6PST - chains I and J of the 10 polymer chains in the assembly; structure by electron microscopy, 3.00 A resolution.

# Chain I
Protein: DNA-directed RNA polymerase subunit beta
Source organism: Escherichia coli
Notes: EC 2.7.7.6
UniProt: P0A8V4 (RPOB_ECO57); numbering as in UniProt (aligned over 1-1342)
Sequence (1342 residues; numbered 1 to 1342; the number before each row is that of its first residue):
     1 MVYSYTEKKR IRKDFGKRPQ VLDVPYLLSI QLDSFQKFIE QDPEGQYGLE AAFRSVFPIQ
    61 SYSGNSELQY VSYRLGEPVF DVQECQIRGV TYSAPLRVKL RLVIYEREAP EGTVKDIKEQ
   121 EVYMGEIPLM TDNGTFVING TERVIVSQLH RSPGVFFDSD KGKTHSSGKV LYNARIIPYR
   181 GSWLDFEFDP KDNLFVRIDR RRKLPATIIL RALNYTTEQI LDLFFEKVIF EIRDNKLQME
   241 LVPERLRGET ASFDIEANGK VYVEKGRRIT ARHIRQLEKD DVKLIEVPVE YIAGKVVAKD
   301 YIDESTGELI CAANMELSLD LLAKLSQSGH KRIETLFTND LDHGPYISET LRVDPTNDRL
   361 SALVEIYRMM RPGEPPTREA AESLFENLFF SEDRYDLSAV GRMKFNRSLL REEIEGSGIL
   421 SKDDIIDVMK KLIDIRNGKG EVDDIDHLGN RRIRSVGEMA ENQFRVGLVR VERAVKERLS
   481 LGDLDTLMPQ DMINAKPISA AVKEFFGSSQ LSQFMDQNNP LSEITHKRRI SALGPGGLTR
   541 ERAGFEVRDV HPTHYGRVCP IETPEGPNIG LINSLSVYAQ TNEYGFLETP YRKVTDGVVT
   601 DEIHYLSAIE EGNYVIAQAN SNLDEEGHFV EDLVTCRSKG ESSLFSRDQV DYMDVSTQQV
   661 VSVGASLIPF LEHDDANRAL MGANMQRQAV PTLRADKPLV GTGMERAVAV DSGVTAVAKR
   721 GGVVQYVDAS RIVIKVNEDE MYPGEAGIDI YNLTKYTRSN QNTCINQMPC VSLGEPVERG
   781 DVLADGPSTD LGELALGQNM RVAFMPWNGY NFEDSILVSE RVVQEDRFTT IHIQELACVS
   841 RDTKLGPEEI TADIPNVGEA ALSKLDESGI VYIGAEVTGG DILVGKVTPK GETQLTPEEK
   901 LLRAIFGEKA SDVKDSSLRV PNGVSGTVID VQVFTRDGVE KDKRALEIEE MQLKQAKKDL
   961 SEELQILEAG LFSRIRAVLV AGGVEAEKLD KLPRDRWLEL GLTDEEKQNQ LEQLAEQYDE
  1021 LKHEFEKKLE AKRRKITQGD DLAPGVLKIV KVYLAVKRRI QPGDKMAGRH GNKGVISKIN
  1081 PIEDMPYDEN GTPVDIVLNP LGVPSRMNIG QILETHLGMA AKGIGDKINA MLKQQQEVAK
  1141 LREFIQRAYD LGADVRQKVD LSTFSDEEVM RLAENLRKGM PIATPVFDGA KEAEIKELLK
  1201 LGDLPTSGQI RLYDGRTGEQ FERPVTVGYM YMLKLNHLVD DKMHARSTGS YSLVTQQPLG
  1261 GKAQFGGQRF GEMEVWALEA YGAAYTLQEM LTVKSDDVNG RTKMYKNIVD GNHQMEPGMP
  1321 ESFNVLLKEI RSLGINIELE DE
Not modelled in the structure: 1, 233-235, 249
Curated features (UniProtKB/Swiss-Prot):
  - modified residue (N6-acetyllysine): Lys1022, Lys1200
Ligand contacts: chapso (1N7): Gln725, Tyr726, Glu962, Gln965, Ile966, Ala969
From the paper describing this entry:
  - binding site for the 85-nt DNA strand: Arg394
  - binding site for the 85-nt DNA strand: Met492, Asn494

# Chain J
Protein: DNA-directed RNA polymerase subunit beta'
Source organism: Escherichia coli
Notes: EC 2.7.7.6
UniProt: P0A8T7 (RPOC_ECOLI); residue numbers follow UniProt; this construct covers 2-1407
Sequence (1430 residues; each row starts with the number of its first residue):
     1 VKDLLKFLKA QTKTEEFDAI KIALASPDMI RSWSFGEVKK PETINYRTFK PERDGLFCAR
    61 IFGPVKDYEC LCGKYKRLKH RGVICEKCGV EVTQTKVRRE RMGHIELASP TAHIWFLKSL
   121 PSRIGLLLDM PLRDIERVLY FESYVVIEGG MTNLERQQIL TEEQYLDALE EFGDEFDAKM
   181 GAEAIQALLK SMDLEQECEQ LREELNETNS ETKRKKLTKR IKLLEAFVQS GNKPEWMILT
   241 VLPVLPPDLR PLVPLDGGRF ATSDLNDLYR RVINRNNRLK RLLDLAAPDI IVRNEKRMLQ
   301 EAVDALLDNG RRGRAITGSN KRPLKSLADM IKGKQGRFRQ NLLGKRVDYS GRSVITVGPY
   361 LRLHQCGLPK KMALELFKPF IYGKLELRGL ATTIKAAKKM VEREEAVVWD ILDEVIREHP
   421 VLLNRAPTLH RLGIQAFEPV LIEGKAIQLH PLVCAAYNAD FDGDQMAVHV PLTLEAQLEA
   481 RALMMSTNNI LSPANGEPII VPSQDVVLGL YYMTRDCVNA KGEGMVLTGP KEAERLYRSG
   541 LASLHARVKV RITEYEKDAN GELVAKTSLK DTTVGRAILW MIVPKGLPYS IVNQALGKKA
   601 ISKMLNTCYR ILGLKPTVIF ADQIMYTGFA YAARSGASVG IDDMVIPEKK HEIISEAEAE
   661 VAEIQEQFQS GLVTAGERYN KVIDIWAAAN DRVSKAMMDN LQTETVINRD GQEEKQVSFN
   721 SIYMMADSGA RGSAAQIRQL AGMRGLMAKP DGSIIETPIT ANFREGLNVL QYFISTHGAR
   781 KGLADTALKT ANSGYLTRRL VDVAQDLVVT EDDCGTHEGI MMTPVIEGGD VKEPLRDRVL
   841 GRVTAEDVLK PGTADILVPR NTLLHEQWCD LLEENSVDAV KVRSVVSCDT DFGVCAHCYG
   901 RDLARGHIIN KGEAIGVIAA QSIGEPGTQL TMRTFHIGGA ASRAAAESSI QVKNKGSIKL
   961 SNVKSVVNSS GKLVITSRNT ELKLIDEFGR TKESYKVPYG AVLAKGDGEQ VAGGETVANW
  1021 DPHTMPVITE VSGFVRFTDM IDGQTITRQT DELTGLSSLV VLDSAERTAG GKDLRPALKI
  1081 VDAQGNDVLI PGTDMPAQYF LPGKAIVQLE DGVQISSGDT LARIPQESGG TKDITGGLPR
  1141 VADLFEARRP KEPAILAEIS GIVSFGKETK GKRRLVITPV DGSDPYEEMI PKWRQLNVFE
  1201 GERVERGDVI SDGPEAPHDI LRLRGVHAVT RYIVNEVQDV YRLQGVKIND KHIEVIVRQM
  1261 LRKATIVNAG SSDFLEGEQV EYSRVKIANR ELEANGKVGA TYSRDLLGIT KASLATESFI
  1321 SAASFQETTR VLTEAAVAGK RDELRGLKEN VIVGRLIPAG TGYAYHQDRM RRRAAGEAPA
  1381 APQVTAEDAS ASLAELLNAG LGGSDNELEL EVLFQGPSSG HHHHHHHHHH
Not modelled in the structure: 1-15, 938-1133, 1376-1430
Sequence notes: expression tag (1, 1408-1430)
Curated features (UniProtKB/Swiss-Prot):
  - binding site (Zn(2+)): Cys70, Cys72, Cys85, Cys88, Cys814, Cys888, Cys895, Cys898
  - binding site (Mg(2+)): Asp460, Asp462, Asp464
  - modified residue: Lys983 (N6-acetyllysine)
Ion coordination: Zn2+ site 1: Cys70, Cys72, Cys85, Cys88; Mg2+: Asp460, Asp462, Asp464; Zn2+ site 2: Cys814, Cys888, Cys895, Cys898
Ligand contacts: chapso (1N7): Gln929, Phe935, Ile937, Leu1243, Gln1244
From the paper describing this entry:
  - binding site for the 85-nt DNA strand: Tyr46, Arg47

# Chain I / chain J interface
Contacting residue pairs (357; chain I residue first):
  Arg548(I) with Arg780(J), hydrogen bond (backbone-side chain)
  Asp549(I) with Pro750(J)
  Val550(I) with Phe773(J), hydrophobic; Thr776(J); His777(J)
  His551(I) with Phe773(J)
  Tyr555(I) with Val769(J); Leu770(J), hydrophobic; Phe773(J), hydrophobic
  Cys559(I) with Arg780(J)
  Pro560(I) with Phe773(J), hydrophobic; Thr776(J); Arg780(J), hydrogen bond (backbone-side chain)
  Ile561(I) with Tyr772(J), hydrophobic
  Glu565(I) with Leu783(J)
  Gly566(I) with Ala787(J)
  Ile569(I) with Arg780(J); Leu783(J), hydrophobic
  Gly570(I) with Arg780(J)
  Gln618(I) with Leu770(J)
  Asn620(I) with Asn768(J); Val769(J)
  Glu641(I) with Ile755(J); Thr757(J), hydrogen bond
  Ser642(I) with Thr757(J); Leu770(J)
  Thr657(I) with Val769(J)
  Val660(I) with Val769(J), hydrophobic; Phe773(J), hydrophobic
  Leu671(I) with Tyr772(J)
  Glu672(I) with Leu767(J)
  His673(I) with Phe763(J), hydrogen bond (side chain-backbone); Arg764(J); Glu765(J), hydrogen bond (side chain-backbone); Gly766(J)
  Asp674(I) with Phe763(J); Tyr772(J), hydrogen bond (backbone-side chain)
  Asp675(I) with Phe763(J); Tyr772(J)
  Ala676(I) with Tyr772(J); Ala779(J), hydrophobic
  Asn677(I) with Ala779(J), hydrogen bond (side chain-backbone); Leu783(J)
  Ala679(I) with Tyr772(J)
  Leu680(I) with Leu783(J), hydrophobic
  Phe804(I) with Ser638(J), hydrogen bond (backbone-side chain)
  Met805(I) with Ala633(J)
  Pro806(I) with Ala632(J); Ala637(J)
  Trp807(I) with Ala633(J), hydrophobic
  Asn808(I) with Pro359(J); Phe629(J); Ala633(J)
  Gly809(I) with Val357(J); Pro359(J); Phe629(J)
  Tyr810(I) with Val357(J); Pro359(J); Tyr360(J)
  Asn811(I) with Asp505(J)
  Phe812(I) with Val357(J), hydrophobic; Pro451(J), hydrophobic; Phe461(J), hydrophobic; Ser503(J); Gln504(J), hydrogen bond (backbone-side chain); Asp505(J); Phe629(J), hydrophobic
  Glu813(I) with Asp460(J); Phe461(J); Gln504(J)
  Asp814(I) with Asp460(J); Phe461(J); Asp462(J)
  Ser815(I) with Val357(J); Phe461(J)
  Arg841(I) with Asp256(J); Gly257(J)
  Lys844(I) with Phe49(J)
  Gln894(I) with Lys76(J); Arg77(J), hydrogen bond
  Gln1061(I) with Lys445(J)
  Pro1062(I) with Ala446(J)
  Gly1063(I) with Val354(J); Thr356(J); Ala446(J)
  Lys1065(I) with Asp462(J)
  Lys1073(I) with Asp462(J), salt bridge
  Val1075(I) with Thr356(J); Phe461(J); Asp462(J); Gly463(J)
  Ile1076(I) with Thr356(J)
  Ser1077(I) with Val357(J)
  Asn1099(I) with Gln504(J); Asp505(J), hydrogen bond
  Pro1100(I) with Ala637(J); Ser638(J); Val639(J), hydrophobic; Met725(J)
  Leu1101(I) with Gln504(J); Asp505(J); Met725(J), hydrophobic; Arg731(J)
  Pro1104(I) with Met725(J), hydrophobic; Gln736(J); Leu740(J)
  Ser1105(I) with Arg731(J), hydrogen bond; Gln736(J)
  Arg1106(I) with Arg731(J)
  Met1107(I) with Gln736(J); Leu740(J), hydrophobic; Phe763(J), hydrophobic
  Ile1109(I) with Ile641(J), hydrophobic; Met644(J), hydrophobic; Leu740(J), hydrophobic; Phe763(J); Arg764(J)
  Ile1112(I) with Val639(J), hydrophobic
  Leu1113(I) with Ile641(J), hydrophobic
  His1116(I) with Ile641(J)
  Phe1187(I) with Leu767(J); Asn768(J); Val769(J), hydrophobic; Tyr772(J), hydrophobic
  Glu1192(I) with Ile641(J); Asp642(J); Arg764(J), salt bridge
  Lys1196(I) with Asp642(J)
  Ser1207(I) with Asp642(J), hydrogen bond
  Gln1209(I) with Val639(J); Gly640(J); Asp643(J)
  Glu1219(I) with Arg634(J), salt bridge
  Phe1221(I) with Ala633(J)
  Glu1222(I) with Tyr512(J), hydrogen bond; Tyr537(J); Arg634(J); Ser635(J); Gly636(J)
  Arg1223(I) with Ser635(J); Gly636(J); Phe719(J), hydrogen bond (side chain-backbone); Ser721(J); Met724(J), hydrogen bond
  Pro1224(I) with Gly636(J); Ser638(J)
  Val1225(I) with Gly636(J); Ser638(J)
  Thr1226(I) with Ser638(J), hydrogen bond (backbone-side chain); Val639(J), hydrogen bond (side chain-backbone); Gly640(J)
  Val1239(I) with Lys445(J)
  Asp1240(I) with Lys445(J)
  Lys1242(I) with Arg352(J); Val354(J); Gln465(J)
  Met1243(I) with Arg352(J); Ser353(J); Lys371(J); Met372(J), hydrophobic; Lys445(J)
  His1244(I) with Gly351(J); Arg352(J), hydrogen bond (backbone-backbone); Met372(J)
  Ala1245(I) with Ser350(J); Gly351(J); Met372(J), hydrophobic; Glu375(J); Leu376(J), hydrophobic
  Arg1246(I) with Asp348(J), salt bridge; Tyr349(J), hydrogen bond (backbone-backbone); Ser350(J), hydrogen bond (backbone-backbone); Glu375(J); Leu376(J)
  Ser1247(I) with Asp348(J); Tyr349(J), hydrogen bond (backbone-backbone); Glu375(J), hydrogen bond (side chain-backbone); Leu376(J); Lys378(J)
  Thr1248(I) with Tyr349(J), hydrogen bond
  Tyr1251(I) with Asp348(J), hydrogen bond
  Leu1253(I) with Arg99(J), hydrogen bond (backbone-side chain); Val253(J), hydrophobic
  Val1254(I) with Arg99(J), hydrogen bond (backbone-side chain)
  Thr1255(I) with Asn341(J)
  Gln1256(I) with Arg99(J)
  Gln1257(I) with Asn341(J); Lys345(J); Arg346(J)
  Pro1258(I) with Arg346(J); Asp348(J)
  Leu1259(I) with Arg346(J)
  Gly1260(I) with Arg346(J)
  Phe1265(I) with Glu375(J)
  Gly1267(I) with Arg346(J), hydrogen bond (backbone-side chain); Val347(J); Ser350(J)
  Gln1268(I) with Lys345(J); Arg346(J); Val347(J), hydrogen bond (backbone-backbone); Ser350(J), hydrogen bond (backbone-side chain); Gly351(J); Arg352(J); Ala467(J); His469(J)
  Arg1269(I) with Lys345(J); Arg346(J)
  Phe1270(I) with Leu343(J); Gly344(J); Lys345(J), hydrogen bond (backbone-backbone); Val347(J), hydrophobic; His469(J)
  Gly1271(I) with Gly344(J)
  Glu1272(I) with Leu343(J)
  Met1273(I) with Thr428(J)
  Glu1274(I) with Asn424(J); Ala426(J); Thr428(J); Ile434(J)
  Trp1276(I) with Arg798(J); Val801(J), hydrophobic; Val917(J); Gln921(J)
  Ala1277(I) with Thr428(J); His430(J); Arg431(J); Ile434(J), hydrophobic; Gln921(J)
  Leu1278(I) with Met484(J), hydrophobic
  Glu1279(I) with Gln805(J), hydrogen bond; Ala914(J); Val917(J); Leu1347(J); Val1351(J); Ile1357(J)
  Ala1280(I) with Arg431(J), hydrogen bond (backbone-side chain); Glu913(J); Ile918(J); Gln921(J)
  Tyr1281(I) with Arg431(J), hydrogen bond (side chain-backbone); Leu432(J); Ile434(J), hydrogen bond (side chain-backbone); Met484(J), hydrophobic; Asn489(J), hydrogen bond
  Gly1282(I) with Leu483(J); Gly1360(J); Thr1361(J), hydrogen bond (backbone-backbone)
  Ala1283(I) with Glu479(J)
  Ala1284(I) with Glu479(J), hydrogen bond (backbone-side chain); Leu1356(J); Thr1361(J); Gly1362(J)
  Tyr1285(I) with Glu475(J); Glu479(J), hydrogen bond (backbone-side chain); Leu1356(J), hydrophobic; Thr1361(J)
  Thr1286(I) with Ala476(J); Glu479(J), hydrogen bond
  Leu1287(I) with Val1351(J), hydrophobic
  Gln1288(I) with Gly1354(J); Arg1355(J); Leu1356(J)
  Glu1289(I) with Pro471(J); Leu472(J), hydrogen bond (side chain-backbone); Thr473(J), hydrogen bond; Ala476(J)
  Met1290(I) with Val347(J)
  Leu1291(I) with Leu343(J); Lys345(J), hydrogen bond (backbone-side chain); Val1351(J), hydrophobic
  Thr1292(I) with Gly1354(J), hydrogen bond (side chain-backbone)
  Lys1294(I) with Arg346(J); Val347(J); Asp348(J), hydrogen bond (backbone-backbone); Val470(J), hydrogen bond (side chain-backbone); Leu472(J)
  Ser1295(I) with Lys345(J); Arg346(J), hydrogen bond (side chain-backbone)
  Asp1296(I) with Lys345(J)
  Met1304(I) with Leu472(J)
  Tyr1305(I) with Tyr349(J); Pro379(J), hydrophobic; Tyr382(J)
  Ile1308(I) with Pro379(J), hydrophobic; Phe380(J); Leu472(J)
  Val1309(I) with Pro379(J); Gly383(J); Glu386(J)
  His1313(I) with Phe380(J); Leu472(J); Thr473(J); Leu474(J), hydrogen bond (backbone-backbone); Gln477(J)
  Met1315(I) with Thr473(J)
  Met1319(I) with Phe17(J), hydrophobic
  Pro1320(I) with Lys345(J); Val1353(J); Gly1354(J)
  Glu1321(I) with Arg99(J), salt bridge
  Ser1322(I) with Asn341(J), hydrogen bond (side chain-backbone); Leu342(J)
  Phe1323(I) with Ile20(J), hydrophobic; Ile1352(J); Val1353(J), hydrophobic
  Val1325(I) with Arg99(J); Leu249(J), hydrophobic; Arg337(J)
  Leu1326(I) with Ile331(J), hydrophobic; Phe338(J), hydrophobic; Leu342(J), hydrophobic
  Lys1328(I) with Glu100(J); Leu249(J)
  Glu1329(I) with Leu245(J); Met330(J); Arg337(J), salt bridge
  Arg1331(I) with Trp33(J); Met102(J); Pro243(J)
  Ser1332(I) with Met102(J); Pro243(J); Leu327(J)
  Leu1333(I) with Trp115(J), hydrophobic; Pro243(J); Leu307(J), hydrophobic; Leu327(J), hydrophobic; Ile331(J), hydrophobic
  Gly1334(I) with Ala25(J), hydrogen bond (backbone-backbone); His113(J), hydrogen bond (backbone-side chain)
  Ile1335(I) with Ile22(J), hydrophobic; Ala23(J); Trp33(J); Phe116(J), hydrophobic; Ala1336(J), hydrophobic
  Asn1336(I) with Ile22(J); Ala23(J), hydrogen bond (backbone-backbone); Ala25(J); Met29(J), hydrogen bond; Trp33(J)
  Ile1337(I) with Ile20(J), hydrophobic; Lys21(J); Ile22(J), hydrophobic
  Glu1338(I) with Ile20(J); Lys21(J), salt bridge
  Leu1339(I) with Phe17(J), hydrophobic; Ala19(J)
  Glu1340(I) with Phe17(J); Ala19(J), hydrogen bond (backbone-backbone); Lys21(J), salt bridge; Arg1341(J)
  Asp1341(I) with Phe17(J); Asp18(J)
  Glu1342(I) with Glu16(J); Phe17(J); Asp18(J); Arg1369(J); Arg1372(J), hydrogen bond (backbone-side chain)
Also at the interface, not in a pair above, chain I (161 interface residues in all): Pro552, His554, Thr563, Asn573, Thr635, Arg637, Lys900, Pro1044, Gly1074, Val1103, Val1275, Val1293, Gln1314, Ile1330
Also at the interface, not in a pair above, chain J (185 interface residues in all): Leu24, Asp248, Pro251, Gly258, Tyr269, Ala328, Gln340, Ile355, Leu422, Leu429, Gln435, Cys454, Ala459, Arg538, Ala630, Asn720, Ala730, Gly732, Arg744, Lys749, Glu756, Lys781, Ala784, Arg905, Ile1320, Leu1332, Lys1348, Arg1373

# Overview
161 residues of chain I and 185 residues of chain J are in contact, with 55 hydrogen bonds and 8 salt bridges.
Among the polar pairs are Lys1073(I)-Asp462(J), Glu1192(I)-Arg764(J) and Glu1219(I)-Arg634(J). Ligands of
chain I: chapso. The paper reports a binding site for the 85-nt DNA strand at Arg394(I), Met492(I) and
Tyr46(J) among others.
Chain I is DNA-directed RNA polymerase subunit beta and chain J is DNA-directed RNA polymerase subunit beta',
both from Escherichia coli; the structure, Escherichia coli RNA polymerase promoter unwinding intermediate
(TRPi1.5b) with TraR and mutant rpsT P2 promoter, was determined by electron microscopy, deposited together
with 6PSQ, 6PSR, 6PSS, 6PSU, 6PSV and 6PSW.
